9NY8 - chains B and C of the 4 polymer chains in the assembly; structure by X-ray diffraction, 2.10 A resolution.

== Chain B ==
Name: Ribose operon repressor
Source organism: Escherichia coli
UniProt: P0ACQ0 (RBSR_ECOLI); residues 2-330 here = UniProt positions 2-330
Amino-acid sequence (330 residues; numbered 1 to 330; the number before each row is that of its first residue):
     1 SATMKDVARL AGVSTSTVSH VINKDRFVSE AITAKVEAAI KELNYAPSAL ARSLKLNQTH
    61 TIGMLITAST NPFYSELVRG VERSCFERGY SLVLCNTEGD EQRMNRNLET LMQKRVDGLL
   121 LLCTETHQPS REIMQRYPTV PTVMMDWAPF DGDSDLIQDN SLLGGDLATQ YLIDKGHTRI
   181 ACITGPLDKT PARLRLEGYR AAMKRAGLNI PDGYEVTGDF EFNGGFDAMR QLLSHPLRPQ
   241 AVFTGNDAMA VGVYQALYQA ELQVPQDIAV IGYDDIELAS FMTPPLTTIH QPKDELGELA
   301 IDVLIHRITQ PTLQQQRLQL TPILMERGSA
Sequence notes: expression tag (1)
UniProt features mapped onto this chain:
  - DNA-binding region: Met4 to Asn23 (H-T-H motif)

== Chain C ==
Molecule: ribose operon
Sequence (30 nucleotides; row label = number of the first residue in the row):
     1 GTGGGTCAGC GAAACGTTTC GCTGATGGAG

== How chain B and chain C interact ==
Residue-residue contacts - 24 pairs, chain B then chain C:
  Thr3(B) - DG16(C)  phosphate contact
  Thr3(B) - DT17(C)  phosphate contact
  Met4(B) - DT17(C)  hydrogen bond to the phosphate
  Met4(B) - DT18(C)  base contact
  Thr15(B) - DT18(C)  hydrogen bond to the base
  Ser16(B) - DT19(C)  hydrogen bond to the base
  Ser16(B) - DC20(C)  base contact
  Ser19(B) - DT18(C)  hydrogen bond to the phosphate
  Ser19(B) - DT19(C)  base contact
  His20(B) - DT19(C)  base contact
  Asn23(B) - DT18(C)  hydrogen bond to the phosphate
  Tyr45(B) - DT17(C)  hydrogen bond to the phosphate
  Pro47(B) - DT17(C)  phosphate contact
  Ser48(B) - DG16(C)  phosphate contact
  Ser48(B) - DT17(C)  hydrogen bond to the phosphate
  Ala51(B) - DG16(C)  hydrogen bond to the base
  Ala51(B) - DT17(C)  sugar contact
  Arg52(B) - DT17(C)  sugar contact
  Arg52(B) - DT18(C)  salt bridge to the phosphate
  Lys55(B) - DG16(C)  base contact
  Lys55(B) - DT17(C)  base contact
  Lys55(B) - DT18(C)  sugar contact
  Leu56(B) - DT18(C)  phosphate contact
  Leu56(B) - DT19(C)  phosphate contact
Other interface residues (no listed pair), chain B (17 interface residues in all): Lys5, Ala46, Leu54

== Summary ==
Chain B and chain C form an interface of 17 and 5 residues respectively; the contacts include 8 hydrogen bonds
and 1 salt bridge. Polar pairs include Thr15(B)-DT18(C), Ser16(B)-DT19(C) and Ala51(B)-DG16(C).
Here chain B is Ribose operon repressor (Escherichia coli) and chain C is ribose operon. Entry 9NY8 (Crystal
structure of the ribose operon repressor, RbsR, bound to ribose operon) was determined by X-ray diffraction,
deposited together with 9NY7.
